Entry 6DBQ (electron microscopy, 4.22 A resolution (low resolution: residue-level contacts below are approximate; hydrogen-bond / salt-bridge calls are withheld)); this record covers chains C and D of the 8 polymer chains in the assembly.

# Chain C
Molecule: Recombination activating gene 1 - MBP chimera
Source organism: Escherichia coli
Notes: EC 2.3.2.27
UniProt: chimeric construct of P0AEX9, O13033: residues -113 to 250 from P0AEX9 (MALE_ECOLI) positions 29-392 (UniProt number = residue number + 142); residues 271-1031 from O13033 positions 271-1031 (same numbers)
Chain sequence (1159 residues; each row starts with the number of its first residue; numbers below 1 keep their minus sign (Met-127 is residue -127)):
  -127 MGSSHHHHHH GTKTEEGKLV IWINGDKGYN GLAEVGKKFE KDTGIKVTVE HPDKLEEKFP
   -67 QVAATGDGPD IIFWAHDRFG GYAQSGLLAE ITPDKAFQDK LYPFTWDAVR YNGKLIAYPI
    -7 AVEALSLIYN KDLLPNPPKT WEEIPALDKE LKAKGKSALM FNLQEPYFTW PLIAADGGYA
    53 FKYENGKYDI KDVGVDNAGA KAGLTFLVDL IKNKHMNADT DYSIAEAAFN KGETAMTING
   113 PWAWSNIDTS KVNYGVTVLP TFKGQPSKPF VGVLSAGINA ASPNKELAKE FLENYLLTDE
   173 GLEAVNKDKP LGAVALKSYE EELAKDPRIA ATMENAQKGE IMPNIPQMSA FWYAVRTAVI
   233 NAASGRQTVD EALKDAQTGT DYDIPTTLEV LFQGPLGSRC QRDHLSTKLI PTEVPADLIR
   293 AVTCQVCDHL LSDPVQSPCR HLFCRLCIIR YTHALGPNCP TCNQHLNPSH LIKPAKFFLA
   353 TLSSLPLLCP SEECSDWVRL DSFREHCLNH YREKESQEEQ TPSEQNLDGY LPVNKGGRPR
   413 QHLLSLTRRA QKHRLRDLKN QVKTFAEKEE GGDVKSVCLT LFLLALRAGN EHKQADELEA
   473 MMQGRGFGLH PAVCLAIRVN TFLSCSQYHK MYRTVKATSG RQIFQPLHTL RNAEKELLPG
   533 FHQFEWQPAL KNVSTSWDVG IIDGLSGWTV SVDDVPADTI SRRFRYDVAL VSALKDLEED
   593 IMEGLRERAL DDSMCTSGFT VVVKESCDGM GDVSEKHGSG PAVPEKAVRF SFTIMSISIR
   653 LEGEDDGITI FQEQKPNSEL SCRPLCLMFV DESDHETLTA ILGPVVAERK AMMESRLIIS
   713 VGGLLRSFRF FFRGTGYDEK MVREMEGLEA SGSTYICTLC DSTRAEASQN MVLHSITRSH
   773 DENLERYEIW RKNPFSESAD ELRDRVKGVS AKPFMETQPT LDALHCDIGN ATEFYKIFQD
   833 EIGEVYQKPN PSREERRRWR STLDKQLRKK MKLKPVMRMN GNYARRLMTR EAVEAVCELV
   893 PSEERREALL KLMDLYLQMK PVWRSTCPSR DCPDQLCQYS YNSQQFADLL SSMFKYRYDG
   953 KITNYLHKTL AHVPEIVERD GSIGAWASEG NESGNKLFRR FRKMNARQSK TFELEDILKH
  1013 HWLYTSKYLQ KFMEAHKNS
Disordered / not traced: -127 to 407, 629-634, 1030-1031
Differences from the reference sequence: initiating methionine (-127); expression tag (-126 to -114); linker (251-270)
Ion coordination: Ca2+ site 1: Asp620, Asp730, Glu984 (shared with 1 residue of chain G); Zn2+: Cys749, His959, His964; Ca2+ site 2: Glu984 (shared with 2 residues of chain G)

# Chain D
Molecule: Recombination activating gene 2
Source organism: Danio rerio
UniProt: Q1RLW7 (Q1RLW7_DANRE); residues 1-530 here = UniProt positions 1-530
Chain sequence (533 residues; row label = number of the first residue in the row; numbers below 1 keep their minus sign (Gly-2 is residue -2)):
    -2 GGSMSLQPLT AVNCGSLVQP GFSLLDLEGD VYLFGQKGWP KRSCPTGIFG VRIKKGELKL
    58 RAISFSNNSS YLPPLRCPAI AHFEAQDGKP ECYLIHGGRT PNNELSSSLY MLSVDSRGCN
   118 RKVTLRCEEK ELVGDVPSAR YGHTLSVINS RGKTACVLFG GRSYMPPTER TTQNWNSVVD
   178 CPPQVYLIDL EFGCCTAHTL PELTDGQSFH VALARQDCVY FLGGHILSSD CRPSRLIRLH
   238 VELLLGSPVL TCTILHEGLT ITSAIASPIG YHEYIIFGGY QSETQKRMEC TYVGLDDVGV
   298 HMESREPPQW TSEISHSRTW FGGSLGKGTA LVAIPSEGNP TPPEAYHFYQ VSFQKEQDGE
   358 ATAQGGSQES TDFEDSAPLE DSEELYFGRE PHELEYSSDV EGDTYNEEDE EDESQTGYWI
   418 KCCLSCQVDP NIWEPYYSTE LTRPAMIFCS RGEGGHWVHA QCMELPESLL LQLSQDNSKY
   478 FCLDHGGLPK QEMTPPKQML PVKRVPMKMT HRKAPVSLKM TPAKKTFLRR LFD
Disordered / not traced: -2 to 0, 352-530
Differences from the reference sequence: expression tag (-2 to 0)

# Interface between chain C and chain D
Pairs across the interface (67; chain C residue first):
  Asn544(C) - Arg167(D)
  Asn544(C) - Thr168(D)
  Asn544(C) - Thr169(D)
  Val545(C) - Thr169(D)
  Ser546(C) - Gln170(D)
  Val551(C) - Gln170(D)
  Ile554(C) - Gln170(D)
  Gly556(C) - Asn173(D)
  Leu557(C) - Asn173(D)
  Ser558(C) - Thr169(D)
  Ser558(C) - Gln170(D)
  Ser558(C) - Asn171(D)
  Ser558(C) - Trp172(D)
  Ser558(C) - Asn173(D)
  Ser558(C) - Ser174(D)
  Gly559(C) - Gln170(D)
  Gly559(C) - Ser174(D)
  Trp560(C) - Asn173(D)
  Thr561(C) - Ser174(D)
  Thr561(C) - Val175(D)
  Val564(C) - Arg315(D)
  Val564(C) - Thr316(D)
  Asp565(C) - Phe206(D)
  Asp565(C) - His222(D)
  Asp565(C) - Arg229(D)
  Asp565(C) - Glu280(D)
  Asp566(C) - Tyr138(D)
  Asp566(C) - Arg159(D)
  Asp566(C) - Phe206(D)
  Val567(C) - Arg73(D)
  Val567(C) - Arg96(D)
  Arg575(C) - Thr169(D)
  Arg577(C) - Gln170(D)
  His687(C) - Trp36(D)
  Glu688(C) - Gln16(D)
  Glu688(C) - Arg73(D)
  Glu688(C) - Pro98(D)
  Thr691(C) - Pro98(D)
  Thr691(C) - Asn99(D)
  Thr691(C) - Asn100(D)
  Ala692(C) - Asn100(D)
  Ala692(C) - Asn173(D)
  Pro696(C) - Thr169(D)
  Pro696(C) - Trp172(D)
  Ala699(C) - Trp172(D)
  Glu700(C) - Thr169(D)
  Glu741(C) - Arg39(D)
  Tyr779(C) - Trp36(D)
  Trp782(C) - Tyr68(D)
  Arg783(C) - Ser67(D)
  Arg783(C) - Tyr68(D)
  Arg783(C) - Glu126(D)
  Lys784(C) - Glu126(D)
  Asn785(C) - Asn64(D)
  Asn785(C) - Ser66(D)
  Asn785(C) - Tyr68(D)
  Ser788(C) - Asn64(D)
  Ser788(C) - Asn65(D)
  Glu789(C) - Asn64(D)
  Ser790(C) - Asn64(D)
  Ala791(C) - Tyr68(D)
  Arg795(C) - Arg39(D)
  Ala803(C) - Trp36(D)
  Lys804(C) - Trp36(D)
  Lys804(C) - Asn99(D)
  Lys804(C) - Glu101(D)
  Phe806(C) - Asn99(D)
Interface residues without a listed pair, chain C (40 interface residues in all): Asp686, Ile693
Interface residues without a listed pair, chain D (39 interface residues in all): Lys34, Gly35, Pro42, Pro70, Pro164, Ser205, Leu224

# In short
Chain C and chain D form an interface of 40 and 39 residues respectively. The Ca2+ site 1 is built by
Asp620(C), Asp730(C) and Glu984(C). Cys749(C), His959(C) and His964(C) coordinate Zn2+.
Chain C is Recombination activating gene 1 - MBP chimera (Escherichia coli) and chain D is Recombination
activating gene 2 (Danio rerio); the structure, Cryo-EM structure of RAG in complex with 12-RSS and 23-RSS
substrate DNAs, was determined by electron microscopy together with 6DBI, 6DBJ, 6DBL, 6DBO, 6DBR, 6DBT and 4
further entries from the same study.
